PDB entry 8Y6Q | electron microscopy, 7.00 A resolution (low resolution: residue-level contacts below are approximate; hydrogen-bond / salt-bridge calls are withheld) | chains L and B of the 16 polymer chains in the assembly

# Chain L
Molecule: Apaf-1 related killer DARK
Organism: Drosophila melanogaster
UniProt: Q7KLI1 (Q7KLI1_DROME); residues 10-1246 here = UniProt positions 10-1246
Chain sequence (1237 residues; row label = number of the first residue in the row):
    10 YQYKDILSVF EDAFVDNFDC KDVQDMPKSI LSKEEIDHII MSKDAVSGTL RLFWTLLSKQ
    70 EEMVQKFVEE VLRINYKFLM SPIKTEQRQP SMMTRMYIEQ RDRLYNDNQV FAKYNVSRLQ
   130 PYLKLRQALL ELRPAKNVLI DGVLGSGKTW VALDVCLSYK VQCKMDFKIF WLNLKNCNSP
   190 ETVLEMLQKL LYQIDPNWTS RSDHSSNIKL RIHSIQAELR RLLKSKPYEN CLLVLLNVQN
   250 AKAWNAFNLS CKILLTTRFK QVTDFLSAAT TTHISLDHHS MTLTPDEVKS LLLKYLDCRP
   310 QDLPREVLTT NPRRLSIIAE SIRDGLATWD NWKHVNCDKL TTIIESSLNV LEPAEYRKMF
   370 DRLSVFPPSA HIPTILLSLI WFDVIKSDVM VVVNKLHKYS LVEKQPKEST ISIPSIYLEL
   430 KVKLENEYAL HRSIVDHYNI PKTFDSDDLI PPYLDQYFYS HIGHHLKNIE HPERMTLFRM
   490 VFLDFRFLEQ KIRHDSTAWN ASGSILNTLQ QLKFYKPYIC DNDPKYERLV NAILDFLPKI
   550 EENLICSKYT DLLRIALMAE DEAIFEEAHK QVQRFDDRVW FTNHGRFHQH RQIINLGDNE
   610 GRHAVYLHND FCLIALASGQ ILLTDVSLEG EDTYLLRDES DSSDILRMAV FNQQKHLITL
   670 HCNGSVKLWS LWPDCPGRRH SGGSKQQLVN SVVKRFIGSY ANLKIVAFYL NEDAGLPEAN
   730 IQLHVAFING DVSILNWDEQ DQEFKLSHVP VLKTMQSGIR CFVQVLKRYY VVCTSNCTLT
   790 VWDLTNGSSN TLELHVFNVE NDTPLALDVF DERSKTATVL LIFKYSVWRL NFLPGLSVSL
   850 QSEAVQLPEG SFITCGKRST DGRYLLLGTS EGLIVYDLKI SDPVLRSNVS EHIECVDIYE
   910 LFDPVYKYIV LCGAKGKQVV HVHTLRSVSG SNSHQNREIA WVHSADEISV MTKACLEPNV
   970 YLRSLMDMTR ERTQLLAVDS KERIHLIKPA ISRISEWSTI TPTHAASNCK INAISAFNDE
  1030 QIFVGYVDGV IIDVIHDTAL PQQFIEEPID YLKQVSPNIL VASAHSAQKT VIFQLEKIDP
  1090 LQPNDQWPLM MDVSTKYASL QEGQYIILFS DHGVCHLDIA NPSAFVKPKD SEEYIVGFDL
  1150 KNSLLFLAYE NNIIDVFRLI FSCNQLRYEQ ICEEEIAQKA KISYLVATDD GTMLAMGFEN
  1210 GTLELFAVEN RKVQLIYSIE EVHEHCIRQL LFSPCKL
Unresolved in the structure: 334-335, 390-395, 416-417, 504-515, 550-557, 584-606, 698-701, 741-745, 754-755, 788-802, 827, 838-840, 859-861, 871, 932-933, 943-945, 953-954, 972-974, 982-983, 993-994, 1001-1006, 1014-1017, 1033-1035, 1054-1055, 1073-1075, 1086-1089, 1095-1097, 1114-1119, 1138-1140, 1156-1162, 1168-1179, 1197-1198, 1206-1214

# Chain B
Molecule: Caspase Dronc
Organism: Drosophila melanogaster
Notes: EC 3.4.22.-; fragment: card
UniProt: Q9XYF4 (DRONC_DROME); residue numbers follow UniProt; this construct covers 10-111
Chain sequence (102 residues; each row starts with the number of its first residue):
    10 MPKRHREHIR KNLNILVEWT NYERLAMECV QQGILTVQML RNTQDLNGKP FNMDEKDVRV
    70 EQHRRLLLKI TQRGPTAYNL LINALRNINC LDAAVLLESV DE
Curated features (UniProtKB/Swiss-Prot):
  - mutagenesis: Leu55 to Val67 (Does not disrupt interaction with Dark but fails to induce assembly of the Dark apoptosome complex), Gln81 to Arg82 (Abrogates interaction with Dark and disrupts Dark-mediated autocatalytic activation of Dronc)

# Chain L / chain B interface
Contacting residue pairs (18):
  Asn26(L) with Gln81(B)
  Phe27(L) with Gln81(B)
  Asp28(L) with Asn51(B)
  Lys30(L) with Asn51(B)
  Asp31(L) with Gln47(B); Asn51(B)
  Asn84(L) with Met48(B)
  Tyr85(L) with Gln81(B)
  Phe87(L) with Met10(B); Arg15(B); Gln81(B); Arg82(B); Gly83(B); Pro84(B)
  Leu88(L) with Gln81(B)
  Trp678(L) with Lys58(B); Asn61(B)
  Leu697(L) with Phe60(B)
Interface residues without a listed pair, chain L (14 interface residues in all): Gln33, Lys86, Leu680
Interface residues without a listed pair, chain B (14 interface residues in all): Gly57, Thr80

# In short
The chain L/chain B interface involves 14 residues from each chain. From UniProt: 15 mutagenesis sites on
chain B.
Chain L is Apaf-1 related killer DARK and chain B is Caspase Dronc, both from Drosophila melanogaster; the
structure, Structure of the Dark/Dronc complex, was determined by electron microscopy together with 8Y6P from
the same study.
